Entry 7DMP (electron microscopy, 3.20 A resolution); this record covers chains A and C of the 6 polymer chains in the assembly.

== Chain A ==
Protein: Radial spoke head 1 homolog
Source organism: Mus musculus
Reference sequence: Q8VIG3 (RSPH1_MOUSE); numbering as in UniProt (aligned over 1-301)
Chain sequence (301 residues; numbered 1 to 301; the number before each row is that of its first residue):
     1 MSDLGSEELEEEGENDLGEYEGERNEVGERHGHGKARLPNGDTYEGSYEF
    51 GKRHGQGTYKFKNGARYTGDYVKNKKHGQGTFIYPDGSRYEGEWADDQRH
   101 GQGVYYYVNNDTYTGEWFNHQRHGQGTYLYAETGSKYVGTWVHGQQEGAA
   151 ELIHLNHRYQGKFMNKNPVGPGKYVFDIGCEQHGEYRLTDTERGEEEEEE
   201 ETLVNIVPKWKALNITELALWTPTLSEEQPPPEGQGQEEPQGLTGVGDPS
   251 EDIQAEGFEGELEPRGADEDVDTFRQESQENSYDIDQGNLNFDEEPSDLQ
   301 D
Disordered / not traced: 1-16, 203-301

== Chain C ==
Protein: Radial spoke head protein 9 homolog
Source organism: Mus musculus
Reference sequence: Q9D9V4 (RSPH9_MOUSE); numbering as in UniProt (aligned over 1-276)
Chain sequence (276 residues; row label = number of the first residue in the row):
     1 MDADSLLLSLELASGSGQGLSPDRRASLLTSLMLVKRDYRFARVLFWGRI
    51 LGLVADYYIAQGLSEDQLAPRKTLYSLNCTEWSLLPPATEEMAMQISVVS
   101 GRFMGDPSHEYEHTELQKVNEGEKVFDEEVVVQIKEETRLVSIIDQIDKA
   151 VAIIPRGALFKTPFGVTHVNRTFEGLPLSEVRKLSSYFHFREAIDLKNKT
   201 LLEKSDLEPSLDFLDSLEYDIPRGSWSIQMERGNALVVLRSLLWPGLTFY
   251 HAPRTKNYGYIYVGTGEKNMDLPFML
Disordered / not traced: 116-129, 194-213
Reported in the primary citation:
  - disease-associated variants - H251R: abolished localization (citing earlier work)

== Interface between chain A and chain C ==
Pairs across the interface - 21 pairs, chain A then chain C:
  H157(A) - F274(C)
  Y174(A) - F274(C)  hydrophobic
  F176(A) - P273(C)
  F176(A) - F274(C)  hydrophobic
  I178(A) - P222(C)
  I178(A) - R223(C)
  I178(A) - P273(C)  hydrophobic
  I178(A) - L276(C)  hydrophobic
  C180(A) - I221(C)
  C180(A) - P222(C)  hydrophobic
  C180(A) - P273(C)  hydrophobic
  Q182(A) - M270(C)
  Q182(A) - P273(C)
  Q182(A) - F274(C)
  E195(A) - M270(C)
  E195(A) - F274(C)
  E196(A) - M270(C)
  E198(A) - I221(C)
  E198(A) - M270(C)
  E198(A) - P273(C)
  E199(A) - I221(C)
Other interface residues (no listed pair), chain A (12 interface residues in all): G179, E197
Other interface residues (no listed pair), chain C (10 interface residues in all): L243, D271, L272

== Summary ==
12 residues of chain A and 10 residues of chain C are in contact. The paper reports that H251R of chain C
abolishes localization.
Chain A is Radial spoke head 1 homolog and chain C is Radial spoke head protein 9 homolog, both from Mus
musculus; the structure, Mouse radial spoke complex, was determined by electron microscopy.
